PDB entry 3F4D | X-ray diffraction, 2.36 A resolution | chains A and B

[Chain A (and B)]
Name: Organophosphorus hydrolase
Source organism: Geobacillus stearothermophilus
Notes: chain B of this document is another copy of the same molecule, construct and numbering; everything in this record applies to it too
Sequence (332 residues; each row starts with the number of its first residue):
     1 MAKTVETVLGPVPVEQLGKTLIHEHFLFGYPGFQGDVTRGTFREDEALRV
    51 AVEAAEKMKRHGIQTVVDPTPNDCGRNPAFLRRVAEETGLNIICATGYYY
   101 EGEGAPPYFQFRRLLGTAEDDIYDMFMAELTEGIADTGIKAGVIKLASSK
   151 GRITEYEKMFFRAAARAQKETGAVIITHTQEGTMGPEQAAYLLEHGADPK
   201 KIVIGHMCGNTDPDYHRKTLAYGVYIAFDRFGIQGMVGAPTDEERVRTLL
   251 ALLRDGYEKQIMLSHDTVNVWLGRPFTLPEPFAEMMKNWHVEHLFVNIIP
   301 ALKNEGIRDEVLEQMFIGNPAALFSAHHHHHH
Disordered / not traced: 1-2, 327-332
Sequence notes: expression tag (327-332)
Modified / non-standard residues: Lys145 (lysine nz-carboxylic acid; KCX)
Bound ions: Co2+ site 1: His23, His25, Lys145, Asp266; Co2+ site 2: Lys145, His178, His206

[How chain A and chain B interact]
Pairs across the interface - 73 pairs, chain A then chain B:
  Tyr30(A) - Tyr108(B)
  Tyr30(A) - Phe111(B)  hydrophobic
  Pro31(A) - Ala105(B)
  Pro31(A) - Pro107(B)
  Pro31(A) - Tyr108(B)  hydrogen bond (backbone-backbone)
  Gly32(A) - Tyr98(B)  hydrogen bond (backbone-side chain)
  Gly32(A) - Ala105(B)
  Gly32(A) - Tyr108(B)
  Phe33(A) - Tyr108(B)  hydrophobic
  Gln34(A) - Gln34(B)
  Gly35(A) - Asn72(B)  hydrogen bond (backbone-side chain)
  Gly35(A) - Tyr98(B)  hydrogen bond (backbone-side chain)
  Gly35(A) - Met125(B)
  Asp36(A) - Tyr98(B)  hydrogen bond (backbone-side chain)
  Asp36(A) - Tyr108(B)  hydrogen bond
  Thr38(A) - Glu129(B)  hydrogen bond
  Thr38(A) - Gly133(B)
  Thr38(A) - Ile134(B)
  Thr38(A) - Ala135(B)  hydrogen bond (side chain-backbone)
  Arg39(A) - Asp124(B)  salt bridge
  Arg39(A) - Ala128(B)
  Arg39(A) - Glu132(B)  salt bridge
  Asn72(A) - Gly35(B)  hydrogen bond (side chain-backbone)
  Tyr98(A) - Gly32(B)  hydrogen bond (side chain-backbone)
  Tyr98(A) - Gly35(B)  hydrogen bond (side chain-backbone)
  Tyr98(A) - Asp36(B)  hydrogen bond (side chain-backbone)
  Glu103(A) - Pro107(B)
  Gly104(A) - Pro107(B)
  Ala105(A) - Pro31(B)
  Ala105(A) - Gly32(B)
  Pro107(A) - Pro31(B)
  Pro107(A) - Gly102(B)
  Pro107(A) - Glu103(B)
  Pro107(A) - Gly104(B)
  Tyr108(A) - Tyr30(B)
  Tyr108(A) - Pro31(B)  hydrogen bond (backbone-backbone)
  Tyr108(A) - Gly32(B)
  Tyr108(A) - Phe33(B)  hydrophobic
  Tyr108(A) - Asp36(B)  hydrogen bond
  Tyr108(A) - Leu272(B)
  Tyr108(A) - Gly273(B)
  Tyr108(A) - Arg274(B)  hydrogen bond (side chain-backbone)
  Phe111(A) - Tyr30(B)  hydrophobic
  Phe111(A) - Phe276(B)  hydrophobic
  Arg112(A) - Arg274(B)  hydrogen bond (side chain-backbone)
  Arg112(A) - Pro275(B)  hydrogen bond (side chain-backbone)
  Arg112(A) - Phe276(B)
  Leu115(A) - Phe276(B)  hydrophobic
  Leu115(A) - Thr277(B)
  Leu115(A) - Pro279(B)
  Asp121(A) - Arg274(B)  salt bridge
  Asp124(A) - Arg39(B)  salt bridge
  Asp124(A) - Arg274(B)  salt bridge
  Met125(A) - Gly35(B)
  Met125(A) - Asp36(B)
  Met125(A) - Arg274(B)
  Ala128(A) - Thr38(B)
  Ala128(A) - Arg39(B)
  Glu129(A) - Thr38(B)  hydrogen bond
  Glu132(A) - Arg39(B)  salt bridge
  Gly133(A) - Thr38(B)
  Ile134(A) - Thr38(B)
  Ala135(A) - Thr38(B)  hydrogen bond (backbone-side chain)
  Gly273(A) - Tyr108(B)
  Arg274(A) - Tyr108(B)  hydrogen bond (backbone-side chain)
  Arg274(A) - Arg112(B)  hydrogen bond (backbone-side chain)
  Arg274(A) - Asp121(B)  salt bridge
  Arg274(A) - Asp124(B)  salt bridge
  Arg274(A) - Met125(B)
  Pro275(A) - Arg112(B)  hydrogen bond (backbone-side chain)
  Phe276(A) - Phe111(B)  hydrophobic
  Phe276(A) - Arg112(B)
  Phe276(A) - Leu115(B)  hydrophobic
Also at the interface, not in a pair above, chain A (40 interface residues in all): Val37, Asp73, Arg76, Pro106, Phe109, Asp136, Leu272, Leu278
Also at the interface, not in a pair above, chain B (43 interface residues in all): Val37, Thr41, Asp73, Arg76, Pro106, Phe109, Leu278

[Summary]
40 residues of chain A face 43 of chain B across their interface; the contacts include 22 hydrogen bonds and 8
salt bridges. Polar pairs include Arg39(A)-Asp124(B), Arg39(A)-Glu132(B) and Asp121(A)-Arg274(B). His23(A),
His25(A), Lys145(A) and Asp266(A) coordinate Co2+ site 1.
Chain A and chain B are both Organophosphorus hydrolase (Geobacillus stearothermophilus); the structure,
Crystal structure of organophosphorus hydrolase from Geobacillus stearothermophilus strain 10, was determined
by X-ray diffraction (same publication as 3F4C).
